PDB entry 5H7G | X-ray diffraction, 1.85 A resolution | chains A and B of the 4 polymer chains in the assembly

# Chain A (and B)
Name: B-cell lymphoma 6 protein
From: Homo sapiens
Notes: chain B of this document is another copy of the same molecule, construct and numbering; everything in this record applies to it too
UniProt: P41182 (BCL6_HUMAN); numbering as in UniProt (aligned over 5-129)
Amino-acid sequence (141 residues; numbered -11 to 129; the number before each row is that of its first residue; numbers below 1 keep their minus sign (Leu-11 is residue -11)):
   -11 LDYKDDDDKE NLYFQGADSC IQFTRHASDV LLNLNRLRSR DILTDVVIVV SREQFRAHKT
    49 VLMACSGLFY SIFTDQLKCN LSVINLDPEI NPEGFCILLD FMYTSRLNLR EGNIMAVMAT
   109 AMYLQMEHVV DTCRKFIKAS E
Unresolved in the structure: -11 to 6, 129
Differences from the reference sequence: expression tag (-11 to 4)
UniProt features mapped onto this chain:
  - mutagenesis: Asn21 (N21K: Abolishes interaction with NCOR2 and HDAC2, no effect on interaction with CTBP1 and transcriptional autoinhibition; when associated with A-116 and 376-Q--Q-379), Ser59 (S59A: Abolished ubiquitination by the SCF(FBXL17) complex), His116 (H116A: Abolishes interaction with NCOR2 and HDAC2, no effect on interaction with CTBP1 and transcriptional autoinhibition; when associated with K-21 and 376-Q--Q-379)

# How chain A and chain B interact
Pairs across the interface (72):
  Ser7(A) with Arg98(B), hydrogen bond
  Cys8(A) with Arg94(B); Leu95(B); Asn96(B)
  Ile9(A) with Ser93(B); Arg94(B); Leu95(B), hydrogen bond (backbone-backbone); Leu97(B), hydrophobic
  Gln10(A) with Ser93(B); Arg94(B)
  Phe11(A) with Phe89(B), hydrophobic; Ser93(B), hydrogen bond (backbone-backbone); Leu95(B), hydrophobic; His116(B); Thr120(B)
  His14(A) with Leu19(B); Cys53(B); Phe89(B), hydrogen bond (side chain-backbone); Met90(B), hydrogen bond (side chain-backbone); Ser93(B)
  Ala15(A) with Ala15(B); Ser16(B); Ser93(B)
  Ser16(A) with Ala15(B)
  Val18(A) with Ala52(B); Cys53(B), hydrophobic
  Leu19(A) with His14(B); Ala15(B), hydrophobic
  Asn21(A) with Ala52(B), hydrogen bond (side chain-backbone)
  Leu22(A) with Thr48(B); Ala52(B), hydrophobic
  Leu25(A) with Thr48(B)
  Ile30(A) with Met51(B), hydrophobic; Tyr58(B)
  Leu31(A) with Lys47(B); Thr48(B); Met51(B), hydrophobic; Phe61(B)
  His46(A) with Thr48(B)
  Lys47(A) with Leu31(B)
  Thr48(A) with Leu22(B); Leu25(B); Leu31(B); His46(B); Thr48(B)
  Met51(A) with Ile30(B), hydrophobic; Leu31(B), hydrophobic
  Ala52(A) with Val18(B); Asn21(B), hydrogen bond (backbone-side chain)
  Cys53(A) with His14(B); Val18(B), hydrophobic
  Tyr58(A) with Ile30(B)
  Phe61(A) with Leu31(B)
  Phe89(A) with Phe11(B), hydrophobic; His14(B), hydrogen bond (backbone-side chain)
  Met90(A) with His14(B), hydrogen bond (backbone-side chain)
  Ser93(A) with Ile9(B); Gln10(B); Phe11(B), hydrogen bond (backbone-backbone); His14(B); Ala15(B)
  Arg94(A) with Cys8(B); Ile9(B); Gln10(B)
  Leu95(A) with Cys8(B); Ile9(B), hydrogen bond (backbone-backbone); Phe11(B), hydrophobic
  Asn96(A) with Ser7(B); Cys8(B)
  Leu97(A) with Ile9(B), hydrophobic
  His116(A) with Phe11(B)
  Thr120(A) with Phe11(B)
Also at the interface, not in a pair above, chain A (35 interface residues in all): Thr62, Val117, Phe124
Also at the interface, not in a pair above, chain B (36 interface residues in all): Thr62, Val117, Phe124

# Overview
35 residues of chain A face 36 of chain B across their interface; the contacts include 11 hydrogen bonds.
Polar contacts include Ser7(A)-Arg98(B), His14(A)-Phe89(B) and His14(A)-Met90(B). From UniProt: 3 mutagenesis
sites on chain A.
Both chains are B-cell lymphoma 6 protein (Homo sapiens). Entry 5H7G (Crystal structure of the BCL6 BTB domain
in complex with F1324) was determined by X-ray diffraction (same publication as 5H7H).
